7E7O - chain A; structure by electron microscopy, 3.40 A resolution.

== Chain A ==
Protein: Retinal-specific phospholipid-transporting ATPase ABCA4
Organism: Homo sapiens
Notes: EC 7.6.2.1
Reference sequence: P78363 (ABCA4_HUMAN); residues 1-2273 here = UniProt positions 1-2273
Sequence (2317 residues; row label = number of the first residue in the row; numbers below 1 keep their minus sign (Met-20 is residue -20)):
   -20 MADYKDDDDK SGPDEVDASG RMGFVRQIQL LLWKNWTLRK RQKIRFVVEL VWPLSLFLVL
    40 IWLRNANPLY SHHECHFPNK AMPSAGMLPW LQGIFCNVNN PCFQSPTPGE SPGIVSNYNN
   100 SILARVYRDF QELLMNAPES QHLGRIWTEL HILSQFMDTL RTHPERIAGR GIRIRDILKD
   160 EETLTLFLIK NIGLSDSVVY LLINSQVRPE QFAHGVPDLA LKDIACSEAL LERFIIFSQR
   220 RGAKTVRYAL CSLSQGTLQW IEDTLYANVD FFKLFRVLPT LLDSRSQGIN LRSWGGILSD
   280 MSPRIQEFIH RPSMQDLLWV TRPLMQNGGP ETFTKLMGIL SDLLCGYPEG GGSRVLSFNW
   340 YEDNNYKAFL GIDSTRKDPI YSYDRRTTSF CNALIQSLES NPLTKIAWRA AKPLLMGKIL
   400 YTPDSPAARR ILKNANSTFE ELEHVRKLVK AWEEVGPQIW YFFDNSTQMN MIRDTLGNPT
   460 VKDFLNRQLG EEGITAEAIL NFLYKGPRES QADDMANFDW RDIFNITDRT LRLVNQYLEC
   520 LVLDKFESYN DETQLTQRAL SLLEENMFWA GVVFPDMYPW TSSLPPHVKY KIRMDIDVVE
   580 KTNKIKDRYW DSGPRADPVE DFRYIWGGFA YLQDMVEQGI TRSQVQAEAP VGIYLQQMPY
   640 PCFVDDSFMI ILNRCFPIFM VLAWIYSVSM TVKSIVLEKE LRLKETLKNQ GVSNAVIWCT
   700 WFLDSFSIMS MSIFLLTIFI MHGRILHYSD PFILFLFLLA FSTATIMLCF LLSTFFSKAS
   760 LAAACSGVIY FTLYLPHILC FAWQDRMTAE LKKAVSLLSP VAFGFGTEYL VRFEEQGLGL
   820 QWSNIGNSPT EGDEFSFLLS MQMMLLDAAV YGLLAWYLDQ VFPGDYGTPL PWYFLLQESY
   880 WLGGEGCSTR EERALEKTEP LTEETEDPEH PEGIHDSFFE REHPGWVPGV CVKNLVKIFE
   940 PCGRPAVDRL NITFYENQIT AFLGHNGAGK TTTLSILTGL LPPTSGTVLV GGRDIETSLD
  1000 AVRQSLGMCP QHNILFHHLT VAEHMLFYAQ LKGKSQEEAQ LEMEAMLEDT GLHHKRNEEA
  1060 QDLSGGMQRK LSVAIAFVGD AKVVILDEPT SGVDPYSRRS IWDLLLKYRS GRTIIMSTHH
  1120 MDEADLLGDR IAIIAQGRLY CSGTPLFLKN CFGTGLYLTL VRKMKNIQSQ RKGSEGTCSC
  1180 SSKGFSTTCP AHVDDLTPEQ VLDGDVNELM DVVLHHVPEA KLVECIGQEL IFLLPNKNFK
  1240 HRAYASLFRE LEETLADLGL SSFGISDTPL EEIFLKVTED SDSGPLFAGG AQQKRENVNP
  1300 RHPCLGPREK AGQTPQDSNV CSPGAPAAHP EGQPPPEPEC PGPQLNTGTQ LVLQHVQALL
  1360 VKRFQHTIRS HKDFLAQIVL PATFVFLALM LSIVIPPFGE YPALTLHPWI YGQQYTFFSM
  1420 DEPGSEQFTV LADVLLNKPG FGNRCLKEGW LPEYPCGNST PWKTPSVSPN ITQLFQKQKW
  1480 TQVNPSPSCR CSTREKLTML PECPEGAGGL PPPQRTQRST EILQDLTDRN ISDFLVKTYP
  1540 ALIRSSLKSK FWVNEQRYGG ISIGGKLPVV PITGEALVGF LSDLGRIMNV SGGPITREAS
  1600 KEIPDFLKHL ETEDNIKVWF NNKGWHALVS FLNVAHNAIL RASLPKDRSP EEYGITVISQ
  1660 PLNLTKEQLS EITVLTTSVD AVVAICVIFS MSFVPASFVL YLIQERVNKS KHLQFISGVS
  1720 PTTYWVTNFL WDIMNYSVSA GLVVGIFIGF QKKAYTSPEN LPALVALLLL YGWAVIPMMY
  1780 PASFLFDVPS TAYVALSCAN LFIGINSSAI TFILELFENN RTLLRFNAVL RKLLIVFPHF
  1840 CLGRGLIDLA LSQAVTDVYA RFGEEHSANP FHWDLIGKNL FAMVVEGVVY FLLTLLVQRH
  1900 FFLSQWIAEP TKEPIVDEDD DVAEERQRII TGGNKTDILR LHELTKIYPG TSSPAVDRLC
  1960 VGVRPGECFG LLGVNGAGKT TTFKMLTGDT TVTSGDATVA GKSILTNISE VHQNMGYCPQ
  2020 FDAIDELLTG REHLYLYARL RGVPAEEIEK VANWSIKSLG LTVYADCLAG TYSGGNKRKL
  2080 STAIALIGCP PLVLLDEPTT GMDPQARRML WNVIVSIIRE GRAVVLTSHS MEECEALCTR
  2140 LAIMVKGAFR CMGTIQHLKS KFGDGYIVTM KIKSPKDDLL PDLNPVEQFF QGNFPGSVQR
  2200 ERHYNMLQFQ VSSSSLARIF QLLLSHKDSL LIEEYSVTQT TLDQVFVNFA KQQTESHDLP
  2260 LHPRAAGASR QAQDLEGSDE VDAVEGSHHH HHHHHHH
Unresolved in the structure: -20 to 0, 164-208, 225-230, 240-243, 457-459, 493-495, 862-914, 938-944, 1164-1203, 1279-1340, 1902-1913, 2172-2178, 2225-2231, 2253-2296
Sequence notes: expression tag (-20 to 0, 2274-2296)
Curated features (UniProtKB/Swiss-Prot):
  - region: Val2244 to Ala2249 (Essential for ATP binding and ATPase activity)
  - binding site (Mg(2+)): Ser336, Asn338, Thr970, Thr1979
  - binding site (an N-all-trans-retinylidenephosphatidylethanolamine): Arg587, Arg653
  - binding site (ATP): Phe938, Gly966, Lys969, Thr971, Gln1010, Lys1054, Gly1064, Gly1065, His1118, Asn1974, Gly1975, Lys1978, Thr1979, Thr1980, Gly2073
  - site: Lys1309 (Cleavage)
  - modified residue: Thr901 (Phosphothreonine), Ser1185 (Phosphoserine), Thr1313 (Phosphothreonine), Ser1317 (Phosphoserine)
  - glycosylation (N-linked (GlcNAc...) asparagine): Asn98, Asn415, Asn444, Asn504, Asn1469, Asn1529, Asn1588, Asn1662
Disulfides: Cys54-Cys81, Cys75-Cys324, Cys370-Cys519, Cys641-Cys1490, Cys1488-Cys1502
Covalently attached groups: N-acetylglucosamine (NAG) linked to Asn98, Asn415, Asn444, Asn504, Asn1457, Asn1469, Asn1588, Asn1662; glycan linked to Asn1529
Residues lining bound ligands:
  - 1,2-Distearoyl-sn-glycerophosphoethanolamine (3PE), molecule 1: Ile23, Val27, Trp31, Ile664, Tyr665, Ser668, Met669, Ala762, Val767, His1017, Thr1790
  - 1,2-Distearoyl-sn-glycerophosphoethanolamine (3PE), molecule 2: Arg587, Ile777, Leu1390, Val1393, Pro1395, Phe1397, Trp1551, Ser1677, Ala1680, Val1681, Ala1808, Phe1811
  - 1,2-Distearoyl-sn-glycerophosphoethanolamine (3PE), molecule 3: Leu760, Ala763, Cys764, Val767, Thr771, His1365, Ser1369, Lys1371, Asp1372, Leu1374, Ala1375, Leu1379, Phe1383, Phe1688, Phe1692, Leu1699, Ser1789, Tyr1792, Val1793, Ser1796, Cys1797, Leu1800
  - HZL ([(2S)-3-[2-[(E)-[(2E,4E,6E,8E)-3,7-dimethyl-9-(2,6,6-trimethylcyclohexen-1-yl)nona-2,4,6,8-tetraenylidene]amino]ethoxy-oxidanyl-phosphoryl]oxy-2-[(Z)-octadec-9-enoyl]oxy-propyl] (Z)-octadec-9-enoate): Leu42, Trp339, Tyr340, Tyr345, Phe348, Arg587, Tyr588, Ile649, Ile650, Arg653, Cys654, Ile657, Leu661, Phe780, Phe1550, Val1673, Leu1674, Ser1677, Phe1811, Leu1815
From the paper describing this entry:
  - binding site for HZL: Trp339, Tyr340, Tyr345, Phe348, Arg587, Arg653
  - mutagenesis - R587A, R587A/R653C, R653C, E1087Q/E2096Q: abolished catalytic activity
  - mutagenesis - W339A/Y340A, W339E/Y340E, Y345A/F348A, Y345E/F348E, S1677E/I1812E: abolished catalytic activity on ATR
  - mutagenesis - S1677A/I1812A: unchanged catalytic activity on ATR
  - conformationally variable residues: Tyr345, Phe348, Arg587, Arg653
  - mutagenesis - R24A/K672A/H1017A: decreased catalytic activity
  - mutagenesis - K1371A/Q1703A: unchanged catalytic activity
  - catalytic residues: Glu1087, Glu2096

== Summary ==
Chain A binds 3 copies of 1,2-Distearoyl-sn-glycerophosphoethanolamine and compound HZL. N-acetylglucosamine
is covalently linked to Asn98, Asn415, Asn444, Asn504, Asn1457 and Asn1469 and 2 more. From the paper:
catalytic residues Glu1087 and Glu2096; W339A/Y340A, W339E/Y340E and Y345A/F348A, among others, abolish
catalytic activity on ATR; 12 substitutions were tested in all.
Chain A is Retinal-specific phospholipid-transporting ATPase ABCA4 (Homo sapiens); the structure, Cryo-EM
structure of human ABCA4 in NRPE-bound state, was determined by electron microscopy (same publication as 7E7I
and 7E7Q).
